3S1K - chains A and W of the 4 polymer chains in the assembly; structure by X-ray diffraction, 2.55 A resolution.

Chain A:
Name: Z-domain
Sequence (59 residues; numbered 0 to 58; the number before each row is that of its first residue; numbering starts at 0):
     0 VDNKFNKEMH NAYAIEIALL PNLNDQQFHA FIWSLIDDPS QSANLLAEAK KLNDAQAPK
Unresolved in the structure: 0-5, 58

Chain W:
Name: Vascular endothelial growth factor A
Source organism: Homo sapiens
Reference sequence: P15692 (VEGFA_HUMAN); residues 8-109 here correspond to UniProt positions 34-135 (UniProt number = residue number + 26)
Sequence (102 residues; each row starts with the number of its first residue):
     8 GQNHHEVVKF MDVYQRSYCH PIETLVDIFQ EYPDEIEYIF KPSCVPLMRC GGCCNDEGLE
    68 CVPTEESNIT MQIMRIKPHQ GQHIGEMSFL QHNKCECRPK KD
Unresolved in the structure: 8-13, 107-109
Cystine bridges: Cys57-Cys102, Cys61-Cys104

Chain A / chain W interface:
Contacting residue pairs - 18 pairs, chain A then chain W:
  Glu7(A) with Lys16(W), salt bridge
  His9(A) with Met18(W)
  Asn10(A) with Lys16(W); Phe17(W), hydrogen bond (side chain-backbone); Met18(W), hydrogen bond (side chain-backbone)
  Ala13(A) with Met18(W), hydrophobic
  Ile14(A) with Phe17(W), hydrophobic
  Ala17(A) with Phe17(W), hydrophobic
  Asp24(A) with Asn62(W); Asp63(W)
  Phe27(A) with Tyr21(W), hydrophobic
  His28(A) with Tyr21(W), hydrogen bond; Tyr25(W), hydrogen bond
  Trp32(A) with Gln22(W); Tyr25(W), hydrophobic
  Leu34(A) with Met18(W), hydrophobic
  Ile35(A) with Met18(W), hydrophobic; Gln22(W)
Interface residues without a listed pair, chain A (15 interface residues in all): Lys6, Gln25, Ile31
Interface residues without a listed pair, chain W (9 interface residues in all): Glu64
Interface features reported in the paper:
  - pairs named by the authors: Asn10(A)-Met18(W), Ala13(A)-Met18(W) (hydrophobic contact), His28(A)-Tyr21(W) (hydrogen bond), His28(A)-Tyr25(W) (pi stacking)

Summary:
The interface between chain A and chain W involves 15 residues on one side and 9 on the other; the contacts
include 4 hydrogen bonds and 1 salt bridge. Polar pairs include Glu7(A)-Lys16(W), Asn10(A)-Phe17(W) and
Asn10(A)-Met18(W). The authors report a contact between Asn10(A) and Met18(W); a hydrophobic contact between
Ala13(A) and Met18(W); a hydrogen bond between His28(A) and Tyr21(W).
Chain A is Z-domain and chain W is Vascular endothelial growth factor A (Homo sapiens); the structure, The
Development of Peptide-based Tools for the Analysis of Angiogenesis, was determined by X-ray diffraction (same
publication as 3S1B).
